PDB entry 8CGI | electron microscopy, 1.89 A resolution | chains A and J of the 9 polymer chains in the assembly

== Chain A ==
Molecule: 16S rRNA
Source organism: Escherichia coli BW25113
Sequence (1540 nucleotides; numbered 1 to 1540; the number before each row is that of its first residue):
     1 AAAUUGAAGA GUUUGAUCAU GGCUCAGAUU GAACGCUGGC GGCAGGCCUA ACACAUGCAA
    61 GUCGAACGGU AACAGGAAGA AGCUUGCUUC UUUGCUGACG AGUGGCGGAC GGGUGAGUAA
   121 UGUCUGGGAA ACUGCCUGAU GGAGGGGGAU AACUACUGGA AACGGUAGCU AAUACCGCAU
   181 AACGUCGCAA GACCAAAGAG GGGGACCUUC GGGCCUCUUG CCAUCGGAUG UGCCCAGAUG
   241 GGAUUAGCUA GUAGGUGGGG UAACGGCUCA CCUAGGCGAC GAUCCCUAGC UGGUCUGAGA
   301 GGAUGACCAG CCACACUGGA ACUGAGACAC GGUCCAGACU CCUACGGGAG GCAGCAGUGG
   361 GGAAUAUUGC ACAAUGGGCG CAAGCCUGAU GCAGCCAUGC CGCGUGUAUG AAGAAGCCCU
   421 UCGGGUUGUA AAGUACUUUC AGCGGGGAGG AAGGGAGUAA AGUUAAUACC UUUGCUCAUU
   481 GACGUUACCC GCAGAAGAAG CACCGGCUAA CUCCGUGCCA GCAGCCXCGG UAAUACGGAG
   541 GGUGCAAGCG UUAAUCGGAA UUACUGGGCG UAAAGCGCAC GCAGGCGGUU UGUUAAGUCA
   601 GAUGUGAAAU CCCCGGGCUC AACCUGGGAA CUGCAUCUGA UACUGGCAAG CUUGAGUCUC
   661 GUAGAGGGGG GUAGAAUUCC AGGUGUAGCG GUGAAAUGCG UAGAGAUCUG GAGGAAUACC
   721 GGUGGCGAAG GCGGCCCCCU GGACGAAGAC UGACGCUCAG GUGCGAAAGC GUGGGGAGCA
   781 AACAGGAUUA GAUACCCUGG UAGUCCACGC CGUAAACGAU GUCGACUUGG AGGUUGUGCC
   841 CUUGAGGCGU GGCUUCCGGA GCUAACGCGU UAAGUCGACC GCCUGGGGAG UACGGCCGCA
   901 AGGUUAAAAC UCAAAUGAAU UGACGGGGGC CCGCACAAGC GGUGGAGCAU GUGGUUUAAU
   961 UCGAUGXAAC GCGAAGAACC UUACCUGGUC UUGACAUCCA CGGAAGUUUU CAGAGAUGAG
  1021 AAUGUGCCUU CGGGAACCGU GAGACAGGUG CUGCAUGGCU GUCGUCAGCU CGUGUUGUGA
  1081 AAUGUUGGGU UAAGUCCCGC AACGAGCGCA ACCCUUAUCC UUUGUUGCCA GCGGUCCGGC
  1141 CGGGAACUCA AAGGAGACUG CCAGUGAUAA ACUGGAGGAA GGUGGGGAUG ACGUCAAGUC
  1201 AUCAUGGCCC UUACGACCAG GGCUACACAC GUGCUACAAU GGCGCAUACA AAGAGAAGCG
  1261 ACCUCGCGAG AGCAAGCGGA CCUCAUAAAG UGCGUCGUAG UCCGGAUUGG AGUCUGCAAC
  1321 UCGACUCCAU GAAGUCGGAA UCGCUAGUAA UCGUGGAUCA GAAUGCCACG GUGAAUACGU
  1381 UCCCGGGCCU UGUACACACC GCCCGUXACA CCAUGGGAGU GGGUUGCAAA AGAAGUAGGU
  1441 AGCUUAACCU UCGGGAGGGC GCUUACCACU UUGUGAUUCA UGACUGGGGU GAAGUCGUAA
  1501 CAAGGUAACC GUAGGGGAAC CUGCGGUUGG AUCACCUCCU
Not modelled in the structure: 1-929, 1390-1540
Modified positions: PSU (pseudouridine-5'-monophosphate) at position 516, G7M (N7-methyl-guanosine-5'-monophosphate) at position 527, 2MG (2N-methylguanosine-5'-monophosphate) at position 966, 5MC (5-methylcytidine-5'-monophosphate) at position 967, 2MG (2N-methylguanosine-5'-monophosphate) at position 1207, 4OC (4n,o2'-methylcytidine-5'-monophosphate) at position 1402, 5MC (5-methylcytidine-5'-monophosphate) at position 1407, UR3 (3-methyluridine-5'-monophoshate) at position 1498, 2MG (2N-methylguanosine-5'-monophosphate) at position 1516, MA6 (6N-dimethyladenosine-5'-monophoshate) at position 1518, MA6 (6N-dimethyladenosine-5'-monophoshate) at position 1519
Metal / ion sites: Mg2+ site 1 near C934 (its only coordinating residue here); Mg2+ site 2 near A937 (its only coordinating residue here); K+ site 1: U943, G944, G945; Mg2+ site 3: G944, G945; Mg2+ site 4: A964, U1199; Mg2+ site 5: 2MG_966 (together with Pentacycline); K+ site 2: G971, G1233, U1364; Mg2+ site 6 near C972 (its only coordinating residue here); K+ site 3: G976, C1359, G1361, A1362; K+ site 4: A978, C979; Mg2+ site 7: C979, C980, U981, G1222; Mg2+ site 8 near C980 (its only coordinating residue here); 15 more Mg2+ sites not listed; 6 more K+ sites not listed
Residues lining bound ligands: Pentacycline (P8F): U965, 2MG_966, G1053, C1054, C1195, A1196, A1197, G1198
Reported in the primary citation:
  - binding site for Pentacycline: C1054
  - Mg2+ coordination: 2MG_966

== Chain J ==
Molecule: Small ribosomal subunit protein uS10
Source organism: Escherichia coli BW25113
UniProt: P0A7R5 (RS10_ECOLI); residue numbers follow UniProt; this construct covers 1-103
Amino-acid sequence (103 residues; row label = number of the first residue in the row):
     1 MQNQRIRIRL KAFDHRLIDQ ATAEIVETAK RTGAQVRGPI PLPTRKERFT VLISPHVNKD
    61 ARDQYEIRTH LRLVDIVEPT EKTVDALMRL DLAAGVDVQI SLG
Not modelled in the structure: 1-4, 103

== How chain A and chain J interact ==
Pairs across the interface (78):
  G963(A) / His-56(J)  hydrogen bond to the sugar
  G963(A) / Val-57(J)  base contact
  A964(A) / His-56(J)  hydrogen bond to the sugar
  A964(A) / Val-57(J)  sugar contact
  A969(A) / Asn-58(J)  phosphate contact
  C972(A) / Val-57(J)  base contact
  C972(A) / Asn-58(J)  sugar contact
  C972(A) / Lys-59(J)  salt bridge to the phosphate
  G973(A) / Leu-52(J)  sugar contact
  G973(A) / Pro-55(J)  hydrogen bond to the sugar
  G973(A) / His-56(J)  base contact
  G973(A) / Val-57(J)  hydrogen bond to the sugar
  G973(A) / Lys-59(J)  salt bridge to the phosphate
  A975(A) / Lys-59(J)  salt bridge to the phosphate
  A975(A) / Arg-62(J)  hydrogen bond to the base
  G1058(A) / Pro-55(J)  base contact
  C1059(A) / Ile-53(J)  hydrogen bond to the sugar
  C1059(A) / Pro-55(J)  base contact
  U1060(A) / Ile-53(J)  sugar contact
  U1060(A) / Ser-54(J)  hydrogen bond to the sugar
  U1060(A) / Asn-58(J)  hydrogen bond to the sugar
  U1060(A) / Ala-61(J)  phosphate contact
  G1061(A) / Asn-58(J)  hydrogen bond to the sugar
  G1061(A) / Ala-61(J)  sugar contact
  C1114(A) / Arg-68(J)  hydrogen bond to the phosphate
  U1115(A) / Arg-68(J)  salt bridge to the phosphate
  U1123(A) / Gly-38(J)  hydrogen bond to the sugar
  U1123(A) / Pro-39(J)  hydrogen bond to the sugar
  U1123(A) / Ile-40(J)  sugar contact
  U1123(A) / Pro-41(J)  base contact
  G1124(A) / Arg-37(J)  salt bridge to the phosphate
  G1124(A) / Gly-38(J)  hydrogen bond to the phosphate
  G1124(A) / Ile-40(J)  sugar contact
  U1125(A) / Arg-7(J)  hydrogen bond to the phosphate
  U1125(A) / Arg-37(J)  salt bridge to the phosphate
  U1125(A) / Ile-40(J)  sugar contact
  U1125(A) / Leu-42(J)  base contact
  U1125(A) / Leu-73(J)  sugar contact
  U1125(A) / Asp-75(J)  sugar contact
  U1126(A) / Arg-7(J)  salt bridge to the phosphate
  U1126(A) / Arg-9(J)  hydrogen bond to the base
  U1126(A) / Leu-42(J)  base contact
  U1126(A) / Leu-73(J)  base contact
  A1150(A) / Pro-41(J)  hydrogen bond to the sugar
  A1150(A) / Leu-42(J)  sugar contact
  A1150(A) / Pro-43(J)  sugar contact
  A1151(A) / Pro-41(J)  sugar contact
  A1151(A) / Leu-42(J)  sugar contact
  A1151(A) / Pro-43(J)  phosphate contact
  A1151(A) / Thr-44(J)  hydrogen bond to the phosphate
  A1151(A) / Arg-72(J)  phosphate contact
  A1152(A) / His-15(J)  phosphate contact
  A1152(A) / Asp-19(J)  hydrogen bond to the sugar
  A1152(A) / Thr-44(J)  phosphate contact
  A1152(A) / His-70(J)  salt bridge to the phosphate
  A1152(A) / Arg-72(J)  salt bridge to the phosphate
  G1153(A) / His-15(J)  salt bridge to the phosphate
  G1198(A) / Ser-54(J)  base contact
  G1198(A) / Pro-55(J)  base contact
  G1198(A) / His-56(J)  sugar contact
  G1198(A) / Val-57(J)  sugar contact
  U1199(A) / Pro-55(J)  base contact
  U1199(A) / His-56(J)  sugar contact
  U1202(A) / Pro-55(J)  base contact
  A1254(A) / Arg-45(J)  salt bridge to the phosphate
  A1254(A) / Glu-47(J)  phosphate contact
  G1255(A) / Arg-45(J)  salt bridge to the phosphate
  G1279(A) / Arg-9(J)  salt bridge to the phosphate
  G1279(A) / Lys-11(J)  salt bridge to the phosphate
  A1280(A) / Arg-9(J)  salt bridge to the phosphate
  A1280(A) / Leu-42(J)  phosphate contact
  A1280(A) / Pro-43(J)  sugar contact
  A1280(A) / Leu-71(J)  phosphate contact
  C1366(A) / Arg-62(J)  hydrogen bond to the sugar
  C1367(A) / Thr-50(J)  hydrogen bond to the sugar
  C1367(A) / Arg-62(J)  salt bridge to the phosphate
  C1367(A) / Gln-64(J)  hydrogen bond to the phosphate
  A1368(A) / Gln-64(J)  hydrogen bond to the phosphate
Other interface residues (no listed pair), chain A (33 interface residues in all): U1189, G1253, G1278
Other interface residues (no listed pair), chain J (38 interface residues in all): Arg-16, Val-36, Lys-46, Asp-63, Gln-99

== Overview ==
The interface between chain A and chain J involves 33 residues on one side and 38 on the other, with 22
hydrogen bonds and 16 salt bridges. Polar pairs include A975(A)/Arg-62(J), U1126(A)/Arg-9(J) and
G963(A)/His-56(J). Chain A binds Pentacycline. From the paper: a binding site for Pentacycline at C1054(A);
Mg2+ coordination by 2MG_966(A).
Chain A is 16S rRNA and chain J is Small ribosomal subunit protein uS10, both from Escherichia coli BW25113;
the structure, Pentacycline TP038 bound to the 30S head, was determined by electron microscopy, deposited
together with 8CA7, 8CAI, 8CEP, 8CF1, 8CF8, 8CGJ, 8CGR and 8CGU.
